Entry 5HBT (X-ray diffraction, 2.61 A resolution); this record covers chains B and C of the 4 polymer chains in the assembly.

Chain B:
Protein: Acetylcholine receptor subunit alpha 1
Source organism: Homo sapiens
Reference sequence: G5E9G9 (G5E9G9_HUMAN); residues 1-211 here correspond to UniProt positions 21-231 (UniProt number = residue number + 20)
Amino-acid sequence (212 residues; row label = number of the first residue in the row; numbering starts at 0):
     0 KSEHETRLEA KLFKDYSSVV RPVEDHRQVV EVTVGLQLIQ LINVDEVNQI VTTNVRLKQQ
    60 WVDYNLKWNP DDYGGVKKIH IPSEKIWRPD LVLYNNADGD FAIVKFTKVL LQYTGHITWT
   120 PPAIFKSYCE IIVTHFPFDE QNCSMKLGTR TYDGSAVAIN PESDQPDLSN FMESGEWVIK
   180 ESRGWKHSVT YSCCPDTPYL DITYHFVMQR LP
Differences from the reference sequence: expression tag (0); engineered mutation Glu8 (Val28 in G5E9G9), Arg149 (Trp169 in G5E9G9), Ala155 (Val175 in G5E9G9)
Disulfides: Cys128-Cys142, Cys192-Cys193
Glycans and other covalent adducts: glycan linked to Asn141
From the paper describing this entry:
  - post-translational modification sites: Asn141

Chain C:
Protein: Fab35, Light Chain
Source organism: Rattus norvegicus
Amino-acid sequence (213 residues; numbered 1 to 213; the number before each row is that of its first residue):
     1 DIVITQSPSL LSASVGDRVT LTCKGSQNID NYLAWYQQKL GEAPKLLIYK TNSLQTGIPS
    61 RFSGSGSGTD YTLTISSLHS EDLATYYCYQ YINGYTFGTG TKLELKRADA APTVSIFPPS
   121 TEQLATGGAS VVCLMNNFYP RDISVKWKID GTERRDGVLD SVTDQDSKDS TYSMSSTLSL
   181 TKADYESHNL YTCEVVHKTS SSPVVKSFNR NEC
Not modelled in the structure: 213
Disulfides: Cys23-Cys88, Cys133-Cys193
From the paper describing this entry:
  - contacts within the chain: Tyr32-Lys50 (cation-pi contact)

Interface between chain B and chain C:
Pairs across the interface (12; chain B residue first):
  Tyr63(B) with Lys50(C), hydrogen bond
  Lys66(B) with Asp30(C), salt bridge; Tyr32(C)
  Trp67(B) with Ile92(C)
  Asn68(B) with Tyr91(C), hydrogen bond (side chain-backbone); Ile92(C); Asn93(C); Gly94(C), hydrogen bond (side chain-backbone); Tyr95(C)
  Pro69(B) with Ile92(C)
  Asp70(B) with Gly94(C)
  Asp71(B) with Tyr95(C), hydrogen bond
Interface residues without a listed pair, chain B (8 interface residues in all): Tyr112
Interface residues without a listed pair, chain C (9 interface residues in all): Asp1
The authors on this interface:
  - specific contacts: Tyr63(B)-Lys50(C) (hydrogen bond), Asn68(B)-Tyr91(C) (hydrogen bond), Asn68(B)-Gly94(C) (hydrogen bond), Asn68(B)-Ile92(C) (hydrophobic contact), Asn68(B)-Asn93(C) (hydrophobic contact), Asp71(B)-Tyr95(C) (hydrogen bond), Tyr91(C)-Asp71(B)
  - epitope / paratope residues, chain B: Tyr63(B), Asn68(B), Asp71(B)
  - epitope / paratope residues, chain C: Lys50(C), Tyr91(C), Gly94(C), Tyr95(C)

Summary:
Chain B and chain C form an interface of 8 and 9 residues respectively; the contacts include 4 hydrogen bonds
and 1 salt bridge. Polar contacts include Lys66(B)-Asp30(C), Tyr63(B)-Lys50(C) and Asn68(B)-Tyr91(C). The
authors report hydrogen bonds between Tyr63(B) and Lys50(C), Asn68(B) and Tyr91(C) and Asn68(B) and Gly94(C)
among others; hydrophobic contacts between Asn68(B) and Ile92(C) and Asn68(B) and Asn93(C); a contact between
Tyr91(C) and Asp71(B). From the paper: epitope/paratope residues Tyr63(B), Asn68(B) and Lys50(C) among others;
a modification site at Asn141(B).
Chain B is Acetylcholine receptor subunit alpha 1 (Homo sapiens) and chain C is Fab35, Light Chain (Rattus
norvegicus); the structure, Complex structure of Fab35 and human nAChR alpha1, was determined by X-ray
diffraction together with 5HBV from the same study.
